PDB entry 9DCH | electron microscopy, 3.40 A resolution | chains I and M of the 13 polymer chains in the assembly

[Chain I]
Molecule: Polycomb protein SUZ12
Organism: Homo sapiens
Reference sequence: Q15022 (SUZ12_HUMAN); aligned to UniProt positions 1-727 over residues 13-739 (the alignment contains insertions or deletions, so no single offset holds)
Chain sequence (727 residues; row label = number of the first residue in the row):
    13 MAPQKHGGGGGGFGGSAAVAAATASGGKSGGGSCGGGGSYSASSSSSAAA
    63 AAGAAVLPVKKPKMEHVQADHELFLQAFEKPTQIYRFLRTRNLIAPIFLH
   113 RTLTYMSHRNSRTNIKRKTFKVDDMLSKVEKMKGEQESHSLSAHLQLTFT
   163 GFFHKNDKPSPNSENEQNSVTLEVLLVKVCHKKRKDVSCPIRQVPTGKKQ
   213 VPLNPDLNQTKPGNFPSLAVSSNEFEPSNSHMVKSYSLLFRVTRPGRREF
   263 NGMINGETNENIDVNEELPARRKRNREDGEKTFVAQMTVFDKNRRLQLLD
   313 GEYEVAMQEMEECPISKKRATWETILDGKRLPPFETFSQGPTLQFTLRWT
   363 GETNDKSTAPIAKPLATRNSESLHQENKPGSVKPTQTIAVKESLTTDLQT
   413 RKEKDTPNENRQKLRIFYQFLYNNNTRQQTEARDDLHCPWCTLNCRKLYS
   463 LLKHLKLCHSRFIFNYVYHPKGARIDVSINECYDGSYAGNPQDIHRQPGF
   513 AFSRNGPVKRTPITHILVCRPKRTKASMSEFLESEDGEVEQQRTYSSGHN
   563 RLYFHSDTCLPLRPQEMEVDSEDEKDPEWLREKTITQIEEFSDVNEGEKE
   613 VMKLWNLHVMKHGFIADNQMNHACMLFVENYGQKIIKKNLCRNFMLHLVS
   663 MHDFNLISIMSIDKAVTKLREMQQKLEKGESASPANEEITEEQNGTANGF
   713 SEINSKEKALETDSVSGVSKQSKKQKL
Unresolved in the structure: 13-79, 140-155, 161, 167-181, 218-230, 239-242, 255-294, 323-348, 363-426, 545-552, 690-739

[Chain M]
Molecule: Zinc finger protein AEBP2
Organism: Homo sapiens
Reference sequence: Q6ZN18 (AEBP2_HUMAN); residues 2-295 here correspond to UniProt positions 210-503 (UniProt number = residue number + 208)
Chain sequence (294 residues; each row starts with the number of its first residue):
     2 SSDGEPLSRMDSEDSISSTIMDVDSTISSGRSTPAMMNGQGSTTSSSKNI
    52 AYNCCWDQCQACFNSSPDLADHIRSIHVDGQRGGVFVCLWKGCKVYNTPS
   102 TSQSWLQRHMLTHSGDKPFKCVVGGCNASFASQGGLARHVPTHFSQQNSS
   152 KVSSQPKAKEESPSKAGMNKRRKLKNKRRRSLPRPHDFFDAQTLDAIRHR
   202 AICFNLSAHIESLGKGHSVVFHSTVIAKRKEDSGKIKLLLHWMPEDILPD
   252 VWVNESERHQLKTKVVHLSKLPKDTALLLDPNIYRTMPQKRLKR
Unresolved in the structure: 2-181, 233-237
Curated features (UniProtKB/Swiss-Prot):
  - zinc finger: Y53 to H78 (C2H2-type 1), K92 to H114 (C2H2-type 2), F120 to H144 (C2H2-type 3)
  - region: T287 to R295 (Important for nucleosome binding activity of the PRC2 complex)
  - modified residue (Phosphoserine): S2, S3, S182

[How chain I and chain M interact]
Contacting residue pairs (39; chain I residue first):
  F99(I) - R199(M)
  L100(I) - F190(M)  hydrophobic
  R103(I) - N283(M)  hydrogen bond (side chain-backbone)
  L105(I) - G217(M)
  H193(I) - D275(M)  salt bridge
  R196(I) - K294(M)
  K246(I) - D275(M)  hydrogen bond (side chain-backbone)
  K246(I) - T276(M)
  T300(I) - D251(M)
  D303(I) - P250(M)
  D303(I) - D251(M)
  K304(I) - P250(M)
  K304(I) - P273(M)
  N305(I) - P250(M)
  N305(I) - P273(M)
  L308(I) - V252(M)
  L308(I) - W253(M)  hydrogen bond (backbone-backbone)
  Q309(I) - D251(M)
  L310(I) - W253(M)
  L311(I) - W253(M)
  D312(I) - R230(M)
  D312(I) - W253(M)
  G313(I) - K229(M)
  G313(I) - R230(M)
  G313(I) - K231(M)
  E314(I) - K229(M)
  E314(I) - K231(M)
  Y315(I) - K229(M)
  F349(I) - V226(M)
  R445(I) - K216(M)  hydrogen bond (side chain-backbone)
  R445(I) - H218(M)  hydrogen bond
  T454(I) - H218(M)
  C494(I) - R185(M)
  S498(I) - P186(M)
  S498(I) - H187(M)
  Y499(I) - H187(M)
  Y499(I) - F189(M)  hydrophobic
  F514(I) - F189(M)  hydrophobic
  R516(I) - M288(M)
Interface residues without a listed pair, chain I (33 interface residues in all): K194, E316, V317, A318, G497, I506
Interface residues without a listed pair, chain M (29 interface residues in all): I198, I227, A228, H242, L279, P289

[In short]
33 residues of chain I and 29 residues of chain M are in contact, with 5 hydrogen bonds and 1 salt bridge.
Polar pairs include H193(I)-D275(M), R103(I)-N283(M) and K246(I)-D275(M).
Chain I is Polycomb protein SUZ12 and chain M is Zinc finger protein AEBP2, both from Homo sapiens; the
structure, Single-stranded RNA-mediated PRC2 dimer, was determined by electron microscopy.
